PDB entry 6USJ | electron microscopy, 10.50 A resolution (very low resolution: no residue pairs are listed; an interface is given only as per-side residue counts) | chains I and C of the 22 polymer chains in the assembly

[Chain I]
Molecule: Widom 601 DNA
Organism: synthetic construct
Sequence (165 nucleotides; numbered -83 to 81; the number before each row is that of its first residue; numbers below 1 keep their minus sign (DA-83 is residue -83)):
   -83 ATCCACAAGG CCTGGATGTA TATATCTGAC ACGTGCCTGG AGACTAGGGA GTAATCCCCT
   -23 TGGCGGTTAA AACGCGGGGG ACAGCGCGTA CGTGCGTTTA AGCGGTGCTA GAGCTGTCTA
    37 CGACCAATTG AGCGGCCTCG GCACCGGATT CTCAGGCCTG GCGAT
Disordered / not traced: -83 to -82, 79-81

[Chain C]
Protein: Histone H2A
Organism: Homo sapiens
UniProt: Q08AJ9 (Q08AJ9_HUMAN); residues 0-129 here correspond to UniProt positions 1-130 (UniProt number = residue number + 1)
Sequence (133 residues; numbered -3 to 129; the number before each row is that of its first residue; numbers below 1 keep their minus sign (Gly-3 is residue -3)):
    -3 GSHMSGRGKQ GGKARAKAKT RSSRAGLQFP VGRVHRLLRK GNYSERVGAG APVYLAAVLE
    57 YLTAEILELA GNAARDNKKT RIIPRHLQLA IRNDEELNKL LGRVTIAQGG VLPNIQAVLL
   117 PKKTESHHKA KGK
Disordered / not traced: -3 to 10, 119-129
Construct notes: expression tag (-3 to -1)

[Interface between chain I and chain C]
At this resolution (10 A) residue pairs are not listed: 8 residues of chain I and 15 of chain C lie at the interface.

[Overview]
8 residues of chain I and 15 residues of chain C are in contact.
Here chain I is Widom 601 DNA (synthetic construct) and chain C is Histone H2A (Homo sapiens). Entry 6USJ
(Structure of two nucleosomes bridged by human PARP2) was determined by electron microscopy.
